4X1X - chains A and B; structure by X-ray diffraction, 1.60 A resolution.

# Chain A (and B)
Protein: VP1
Organism: Rabbit hemorrhagic disease virus
Notes: chain B of this document is another copy of the same molecule, construct and numbering; everything in this record applies to it too
UniProt: I7FLU3 (I7FLU3_RHDV); residues 236-569 here correspond to UniProt positions 7-340 (UniProt number = residue number - 229)
Chain sequence (334 residues; row label = number of the first residue in the row):
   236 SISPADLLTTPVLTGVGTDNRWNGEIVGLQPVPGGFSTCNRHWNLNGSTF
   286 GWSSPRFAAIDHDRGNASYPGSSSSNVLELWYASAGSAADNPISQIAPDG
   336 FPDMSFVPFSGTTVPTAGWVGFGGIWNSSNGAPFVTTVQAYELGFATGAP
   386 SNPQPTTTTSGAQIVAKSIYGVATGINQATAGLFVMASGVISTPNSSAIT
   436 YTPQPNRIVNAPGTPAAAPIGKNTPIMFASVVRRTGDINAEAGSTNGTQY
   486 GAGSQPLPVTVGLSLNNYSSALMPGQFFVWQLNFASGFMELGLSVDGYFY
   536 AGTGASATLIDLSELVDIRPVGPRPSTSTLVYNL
Not modelled in the structure: 236-237 (chain B: fully traced)
What the authors report for this chain:
  - binding site for alpha-L-fucopyranose: D472, N474, S479
  - binding site for 2-acetamido-2-deoxy-alpha-D-glucopyranose: S364, T480

# Interface between chain A and chain B
Pairs across the interface - 52 pairs, chain A then chain B:
  P246(A) - L500(B)  hydrophobic
  V251(A) - V496(B)  hydrophobic
  V251(A) - L500(B)  hydrophobic
  D296(A) - R468(B)  salt bridge
  D296(A) - N474(B)  hydrogen bond
  D296(A) - E476(B)
  N311(A) - A408(B)
  F357(A) - F357(B)  hydrophobic
  F357(A) - V373(B)  hydrophobic
  F357(A) - M421(B)  hydrophobic
  W361(A) - I473(B)  hydrophobic
  W361(A) - N474(B)
  N365(A) - D472(B)
  G366(A) - D472(B)
  G366(A) - I473(B)  hydrogen bond (backbone-backbone)
  G366(A) - N474(B)
  A367(A) - G471(B)
  P368(A) - Y405(B)
  P368(A) - T470(B)
  V370(A) - Q374(B)  hydrogen bond (backbone-side chain)
  V370(A) - Y405(B)  hydrophobic
  V373(A) - F357(B)  hydrophobic
  V373(A) - Q374(B)
  V373(A) - A375(B)
  Q374(A) - V370(B)  hydrogen bond (side chain-backbone)
  Q374(A) - V373(B)
  A375(A) - V373(B)
  Y405(A) - P368(B)
  Y405(A) - V370(B)  hydrophobic
  A408(A) - N311(B)
  A408(A) - A408(B)  hydrophobic
  F419(A) - R468(B)
  F419(A) - I473(B)  hydrophobic
  M421(A) - F357(B)  hydrophobic
  M421(A) - S423(B)
  S423(A) - M421(B)
  R468(A) - D296(B)  salt bridge
  R468(A) - F419(B)
  T470(A) - P368(B)
  G471(A) - A367(B)
  D472(A) - N365(B)
  D472(A) - G366(B)
  I473(A) - W361(B)  hydrophobic
  I473(A) - G366(B)  hydrogen bond (backbone-backbone)
  I473(A) - F419(B)  hydrophobic
  N474(A) - D296(B)  hydrogen bond
  N474(A) - W361(B)
  N474(A) - G366(B)
  E476(A) - D296(B)
  V496(A) - V251(B)  hydrophobic
  L500(A) - P246(B)  hydrophobic
  L500(A) - V251(B)  hydrophobic
Other interface residues (no listed pair), chain A (36 interface residues in all): N258, F292, A294, G358, G406, V407, T409, V425
Other interface residues (no listed pair), chain B (36 interface residues in all): N258, F292, A294, G358, G406, V407, T409, N481

# In short
Chain A and chain B each contribute 36 residues to their interface, with 6 hydrogen bonds and 2 salt bridges.
Polar pairs include D296(A)-R468(B), D296(A)-N474(B) and V370(A)-Q374(B). From the paper: a binding site for
alpha-L-fucopyranose at D472(A), N474(A) and S479(A); a binding site for
2-acetamido-2-deoxy-alpha-D-glucopyranose at S364(A) and T480(A).
Chain A and chain B are both VP1 (Rabbit hemorrhagic disease virus); the structure, Crystal structure of RHDVb
P domain in complex with Lewis Y, was determined by X-ray diffraction (same publication as 4X1W and 4X1Z).
